PDB entry 1VLQ | X-ray diffraction, 2.10 A resolution | chains A and B of the 6 polymer chains in the assembly

# Chain A (and B)
Protein: acetyl xylan esterase
From: Thermotoga maritima
Notes: EC 3.1.1.41; chain B of this document is another copy of the same molecule, construct and numbering; everything in this record applies to it too
Reference sequence: Q9WXT2 (Q9WXT2_THEMA); numbering as in UniProt (aligned over 1-325)
Chain sequence (337 residues; row label = number of the first residue in the row; numbers below 1 keep their minus sign (Mse-11 is residue -11)):
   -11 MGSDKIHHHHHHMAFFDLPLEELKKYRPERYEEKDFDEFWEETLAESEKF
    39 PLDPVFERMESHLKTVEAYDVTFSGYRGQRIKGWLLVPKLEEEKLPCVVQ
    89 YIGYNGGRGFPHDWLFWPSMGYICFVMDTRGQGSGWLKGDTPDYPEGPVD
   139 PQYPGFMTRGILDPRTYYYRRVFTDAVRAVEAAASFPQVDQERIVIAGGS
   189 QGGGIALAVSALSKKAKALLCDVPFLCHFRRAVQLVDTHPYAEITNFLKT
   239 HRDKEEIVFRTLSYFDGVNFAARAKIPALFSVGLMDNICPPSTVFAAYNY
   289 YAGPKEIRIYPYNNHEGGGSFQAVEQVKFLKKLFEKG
Disordered / not traced: -11 to 1, 324-325
Construct notes: expression tag (-11 to 0); modified residue (1, 47, 108, 115, 145, 273)
Modified residues: Mse-11, Mse1 (selenomethionine); Mse47, Mse108, Mse115, Mse145, Mse273 (selenomethionine; parent Met)
What the authors report for this chain:
  - conformationally variable residues (side-chain flip): Ser188

# How chain A and chain B interact
Pairs across the interface (48; chain A residue first):
  His50(A) with Mse108(B); Val315(B); Lys316(B); Lys319(B)
  Leu51(A) with Ser107(B); Mse108(B)
  Lys52(A) with Leu78(B); Ser107(B), hydrogen bond (backbone-backbone); Mse108(B); Gly109(B)
  Thr53(A) with Thr53(B); Pro76(B); Pro106(B); Ser107(B), hydrogen bond (backbone-backbone)
  Pro76(A) with Thr53(B)
  Phe98(A) with Ser308(B); Phe309(B), hydrophobic
  His100(A) with Phe104(B); Mse108(B); Ser308(B), hydrogen bond (side chain-backbone); Ala311(B); Val312(B)
  Asp101(A) with Ser308(B), hydrogen bond
  Leu103(A) with Leu103(B); Phe104(B), hydrophobic; Ser107(B)
  Phe104(A) with His100(B); Leu103(B), hydrophobic
  Pro106(A) with Thr53(B)
  Ser107(A) with Leu51(B); Lys52(B), hydrogen bond (backbone-backbone); Thr53(B); Leu103(B)
  Mse108(A) with His50(B); Leu51(B), hydrophobic; Lys52(B); His100(B)
  Gly109(A) with Lys52(B)
  Lys126(A) with Phe309(B)
  Ser308(A) with Phe98(B); His100(B); Asp101(B), hydrogen bond
  Phe309(A) with Phe98(B), hydrophobic; Lys126(B)
  Ala311(A) with His100(B)
  Val312(A) with His100(B)
  Val315(A) with His50(B)
  Lys319(A) with His50(B)
Other interface residues (no listed pair), chain A (24 interface residues in all): Leu78, Leu125, Lys316
Other interface residues (no listed pair), chain B (24 interface residues in all): Leu125

# Summary
The chain A/chain B interface involves 24 residues from each chain; the contacts include 6 hydrogen bonds.
Polar pairs include His100(A)-Ser308(B), Asp101(A)-Ser308(B) and Lys52(A)-Ser107(B). From the paper:
conformational variability at Ser188(A).
Both chains are acetyl xylan esterase (Thermotoga maritima). Entry 1VLQ (Crystal structure of Acetyl xylan
esterase (TM0077) from Thermotoga maritima at 2.10 A resolution) was determined by X-ray diffraction together
with 3M82, 3M83 and 3M81 from the same study.
